Entry 6IKN (X-ray diffraction, 3.00 A resolution); this record covers chains A and B.

Chain A (and B):
Molecule: Growth arrest-specific protein 7
Organism: Mus musculus
Notes: chain B of this document is another copy of the same molecule, construct and numbering; everything in this record applies to it too
Chain sequence (331 residues; row label = number of the first residue in the row):
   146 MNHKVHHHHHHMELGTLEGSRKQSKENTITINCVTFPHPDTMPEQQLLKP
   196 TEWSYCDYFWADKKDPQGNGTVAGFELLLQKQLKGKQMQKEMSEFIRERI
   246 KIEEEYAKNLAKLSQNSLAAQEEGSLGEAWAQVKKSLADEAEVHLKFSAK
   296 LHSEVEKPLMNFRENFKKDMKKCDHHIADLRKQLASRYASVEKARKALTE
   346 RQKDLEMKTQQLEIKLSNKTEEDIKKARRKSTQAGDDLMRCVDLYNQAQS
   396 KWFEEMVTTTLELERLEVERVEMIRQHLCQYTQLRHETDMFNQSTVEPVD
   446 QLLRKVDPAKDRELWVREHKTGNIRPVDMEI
Not modelled in the structure: 146-170, 476 (chain B: 146-171, 476)
Modified / non-standard residues: Mse146, Mse157 (selenomethionine); Mse187, Mse233, Mse237, Mse305, Mse315, Mse352, Mse384, Mse401, Mse418, Mse435, Mse474 (selenomethionine; parent Met)
What the authors report for this chain:
  - contacts within the chain: Asn177-Arg326, Asp207-Arg326
  - self-association interface (contacts with another copy of this molecule): Glu171 to Glu197, Ala206 to Gly219
  - mutagenesis - Q212R: unchanged binding to physiological salt conditions
  - mutagenesis - Q212R: increased binding to modestly higher salt concentration
  - mutagenesis - Q212R, K279E/K280E: unchanged localization
  - mutagenesis - K208A/K209A, K209E: decreased binding to liposomes
  - mutagenesis - D207R: unchanged binding to reconstituted liposomes containing PS
  - mutagenesis - D207R, K312E/K313E, K316E/K317E, K370E/R374E: abolished localization
  - mutagenesis - K370E/R374E: abolished binding to membrane

Interface between chain A and chain B:
Residue-residue contacts (201; chain A residue first):
  Thr173(A) - Asp473(B)
  Val179(A) - Pro471(B)  hydrophobic
  Thr180(A) - Pro471(B)
  Thr180(A) - Val472(B)  hydrogen bond (backbone-backbone)
  Phe181(A) - Ile469(B)
  Phe181(A) - Arg470(B)
  Phe181(A) - Pro471(B)  hydrophobic
  Phe181(A) - Val472(B)
  Pro182(A) - Ile469(B)
  Pro182(A) - Arg470(B)
  Pro182(A) - Val472(B)
  Mse187(A) - Ile469(B)  hydrophobic
  Gln190(A) - Ile469(B)
  Gln190(A) - Arg470(B)  hydrogen bond (side chain-backbone)
  Gln191(A) - Arg470(B)  hydrogen bond (backbone-side chain)
  Glu197(A) - Glu458(B)
  Trp198(A) - Glu458(B)  hydrogen bond (backbone-side chain)
  Trp198(A) - Val461(B)
  Trp198(A) - Arg462(B)
  Ser199(A) - Val461(B)
  Tyr200(A) - Arg457(B)
  Tyr200(A) - Trp460(B)  hydrophobic
  Tyr200(A) - Val461(B)  hydrophobic
  Asp202(A) - Gly467(B)
  Asp202(A) - Asn468(B)
  Tyr203(A) - Val461(B)  hydrophobic
  Tyr203(A) - Lys465(B)
  Tyr203(A) - Thr466(B)  hydrogen bond (backbone-backbone)
  Tyr203(A) - Gly467(B)
  Tyr203(A) - Asn468(B)
  Phe204(A) - Trp460(B)  hydrophobic
  Phe204(A) - Val461(B)  hydrophobic
  Phe204(A) - His464(B)
  Phe204(A) - Thr466(B)
  Trp205(A) - Thr466(B)
  Trp205(A) - Ile469(B)
  Trp205(A) - Pro471(B)
  Ala206(A) - Thr466(B)  hydrogen bond (backbone-side chain)
  Leu222(A) - Trp460(B)
  Leu222(A) - His464(B)
  Leu222(A) - Thr466(B)
  Leu223(A) - Trp460(B)  hydrophobic
  Lys226(A) - Trp460(B)
  Lys229(A) - Gln266(B)  hydrogen bond (side chain-backbone)
  Mse233(A) - Ala264(B)  hydrophobic
  Mse233(A) - Gln266(B)
  Mse233(A) - Glu267(B)
  Glu236(A) - Leu263(B)
  Glu236(A) - Ala264(B)  hydrogen bond (side chain-backbone)
  Mse237(A) - Ala264(B)  hydrophobic
  Mse237(A) - Glu267(B)
  Mse237(A) - Trp275(B)  hydrophobic
  Phe240(A) - Leu258(B)
  Phe240(A) - Leu263(B)
  Phe240(A) - Trp275(B)  hydrophobic
  Phe240(A) - Lys279(B)
  Phe240(A) - Leu282(B)  hydrophobic
  Glu243(A) - Leu258(B)
  Arg244(A) - Tyr251(B)
  Arg244(A) - Leu255(B)
  Arg244(A) - Leu258(B)
  Arg244(A) - Leu282(B)
  Arg244(A) - Glu285(B)  salt bridge
  Ile247(A) - Tyr251(B)  hydrophobic
  Ile247(A) - Asn254(B)
  Ile247(A) - Leu255(B)  hydrophobic
  Ile247(A) - Leu258(B)  hydrophobic
  Glu248(A) - Tyr251(B)  hydrogen bond
  Glu250(A) - Glu250(B)
  Tyr251(A) - Arg244(B)
  Tyr251(A) - Ile247(B)  hydrophobic
  Tyr251(A) - Glu248(B)  hydrogen bond
  Tyr251(A) - Tyr251(B)  hydrophobic
  Asn254(A) - Ile247(B)
  Asn254(A) - Glu250(B)
  Leu255(A) - Arg244(B)
  Leu255(A) - Ile247(B)  hydrophobic
  Leu258(A) - Phe240(B)
  Leu258(A) - Glu243(B)
  Leu258(A) - Arg244(B)
  Leu258(A) - Ile247(B)  hydrophobic
  Leu263(A) - Glu236(B)
  Leu263(A) - Glu239(B)
  Leu263(A) - Phe240(B)
  Ala264(A) - Mse233(B)
  Ala264(A) - Glu236(B)  hydrogen bond (backbone-side chain)
  Ala264(A) - Mse237(B)  hydrophobic
  Gln266(A) - Lys229(B)  hydrogen bond (backbone-side chain)
  Gln266(A) - Mse233(B)
  Glu267(A) - Mse233(B)
  Glu267(A) - Mse237(B)
  Glu267(A) - Arg415(B)  salt bridge
  Leu271(A) - Arg415(B)
  Leu271(A) - Ile419(B)  hydrophobic
  Trp275(A) - Mse237(B)  hydrophobic
  Trp275(A) - Phe240(B)  hydrophobic
  Lys279(A) - Phe240(B)
  Leu282(A) - Phe240(B)  hydrophobic
  Leu282(A) - Arg244(B)
  Leu282(A) - Tyr426(B)
  Glu285(A) - Arg244(B)  salt bridge
  Glu285(A) - Tyr426(B)
  Glu285(A) - Arg430(B)  salt bridge
  Val336(A) - Mse474(B)  hydrophobic
  Arg340(A) - Glu475(B)  salt bridge
  Val387(A) - Mse474(B)  hydrophobic
  Tyr390(A) - Mse474(B)  hydrophobic
  Asn391(A) - Asp473(B)
  Asn391(A) - Mse474(B)  hydrogen bond (side chain-backbone)
  Gln394(A) - Val472(B)  hydrogen bond (side chain-backbone)
  Trp397(A) - Pro471(B)  hydrophobic
  Phe398(A) - Arg470(B)
  Glu409(A) - Arg457(B)  salt bridge
  Val413(A) - Arg457(B)
  Arg415(A) - Glu267(B)  salt bridge
  Val416(A) - Val451(B)  hydrophobic
  Val416(A) - Pro453(B)  hydrophobic
  Ile419(A) - Leu271(B)  hydrophobic
  Arg420(A) - Leu448(B)
  Arg420(A) - Val451(B)
  Leu423(A) - Leu448(B)
  Cys424(A) - Leu448(B)
  Tyr426(A) - Leu282(B)
  Thr427(A) - Val444(B)
  Thr427(A) - Asp445(B)
  Arg430(A) - Glu285(B)  salt bridge
  Arg430(A) - Asn437(B)  hydrogen bond
  Arg430(A) - Thr440(B)
  Arg430(A) - Val441(B)
  His431(A) - Gln438(B)  hydrogen bond
  His431(A) - Val441(B)
  His431(A) - Asp445(B)  salt bridge
  Asp434(A) - Asp434(B)
  Asp434(A) - Asn437(B)
  Asp434(A) - Gln438(B)  hydrogen bond (side chain-backbone)
  Mse435(A) - Gln438(B)
  Asn437(A) - Arg430(B)  hydrogen bond (backbone-side chain)
  Asn437(A) - Asp434(B)
  Gln438(A) - His431(B)  hydrogen bond
  Gln438(A) - Asp434(B)  hydrogen bond (backbone-side chain)
  Gln438(A) - Mse435(B)
  Thr440(A) - Arg430(B)  hydrogen bond
  Val441(A) - Arg430(B)
  Val444(A) - Thr427(B)
  Asp445(A) - Thr427(B)  hydrogen bond
  Leu448(A) - Arg420(B)
  Leu448(A) - Leu423(B)
  Leu448(A) - Cys424(B)
  Val451(A) - Val416(B)  hydrophobic
  Pro453(A) - Val416(B)  hydrophobic
  Arg457(A) - Glu197(B)
  Arg457(A) - Trp198(B)  hydrogen bond (side chain-backbone)
  Arg457(A) - Glu409(B)  salt bridge
  Glu458(A) - Trp198(B)
  Trp460(A) - Phe204(B)  hydrophobic
  Trp460(A) - Lys226(B)
  Val461(A) - Trp198(B)
  Val461(A) - Tyr203(B)  hydrophobic
  Arg462(A) - Trp198(B)
  His464(A) - Phe204(B)
  His464(A) - Leu222(B)
  Lys465(A) - Tyr203(B)
  Lys465(A) - Phe204(B)
  Thr466(A) - Tyr203(B)  hydrogen bond (backbone-backbone)
  Thr466(A) - Phe204(B)
  Thr466(A) - Trp205(B)
  Thr466(A) - Ala206(B)  hydrogen bond (side chain-backbone)
  Thr466(A) - Leu222(B)
  Gly467(A) - Asp202(B)
  Gly467(A) - Tyr203(B)  hydrogen bond (backbone-backbone)
  Gly467(A) - Phe204(B)
  Gly467(A) - Trp205(B)
  Asn468(A) - Gln190(B)
  Asn468(A) - Asp202(B)
  Asn468(A) - Tyr203(B)
  Ile469(A) - Phe181(B)
  Ile469(A) - Pro182(B)
  Ile469(A) - Gln190(B)
  Ile469(A) - Trp205(B)
  Arg470(A) - Phe181(B)
  Arg470(A) - Pro182(B)
  Arg470(A) - Gln190(B)  hydrogen bond (backbone-side chain)
  Arg470(A) - Gln191(B)  hydrogen bond (side chain-backbone)
  Arg470(A) - Leu192(B)
  Arg470(A) - Leu193(B)
  Arg470(A) - Asp202(B)  salt bridge
  Arg470(A) - Trp205(B)
  Pro471(A) - Val179(B)  hydrophobic
  Pro471(A) - Thr180(B)
  Pro471(A) - Phe181(B)
  Pro471(A) - Trp205(B)
  Pro471(A) - Trp397(B)  hydrophobic
  Val472(A) - Thr180(B)  hydrogen bond (backbone-side chain)
  Val472(A) - Phe181(B)
  Val472(A) - Pro182(B)  hydrophobic
  Val472(A) - Gln394(B)  hydrogen bond (backbone-side chain)
  Asp473(A) - Asn391(B)
  Mse474(A) - Val336(B)  hydrophobic
  Mse474(A) - Val387(B)  hydrophobic
  Mse474(A) - Tyr390(B)  hydrophobic
  Mse474(A) - Asn391(B)  hydrogen bond (backbone-side chain)
Other interface residues (no listed pair), chain A (104 interface residues in all): Asn172, Leu192, Leu193, Thr196, Asp207, Lys208, Gly219, Glu239, Asn261, Val278, His289, Ser395, Glu417, Glu475
Other interface residues (no listed pair), chain B (102 interface residues in all): Asn172, Thr173, Mse187, Ser199, Tyr200, Lys208, Gly219, Leu223, Asn261, Glu268, Val278, His289, Arg340, Ser395, Phe398, Val413

Summary:
The interface between chain A and chain B involves 104 residues on one side and 102 on the other; the contacts
include 31 hydrogen bonds and 11 salt bridges. Among the polar pairs are Arg244(A)-Glu285(B),
Glu267(A)-Arg415(B) and Glu285(A)-Arg430(B). From the paper: D207R, K312E/K313E and K316E/K317E of chain A,
among others, abolish localization; a self-association interface involving Glu171(A) and Ala206(A); 8
substitutions were tested in all.
Chain A and chain B are both Growth arrest-specific protein 7 (Mus musculus); the structure, Crystal structure
of the GAS7 F-BAR domain, was determined by X-ray diffraction, deposited together with 6IKO.
